PDB entry 3IA7 | X-ray diffraction, 1.91 A resolution | chains A and B

== Chain A (and B) ==
Protein: CalG4
From: Micromonospora echinospora
Notes: chain B of this document is another copy of the same molecule, construct and numbering; everything in this record applies to it too
UniProtKB: Q8KNC3 (Q8KNC3_MICEC); residue numbers follow UniProt; this construct covers 2-401
Sequence (402 residues; numbered 0 to 401; the number before each row is that of its first residue; numbering starts at 0):
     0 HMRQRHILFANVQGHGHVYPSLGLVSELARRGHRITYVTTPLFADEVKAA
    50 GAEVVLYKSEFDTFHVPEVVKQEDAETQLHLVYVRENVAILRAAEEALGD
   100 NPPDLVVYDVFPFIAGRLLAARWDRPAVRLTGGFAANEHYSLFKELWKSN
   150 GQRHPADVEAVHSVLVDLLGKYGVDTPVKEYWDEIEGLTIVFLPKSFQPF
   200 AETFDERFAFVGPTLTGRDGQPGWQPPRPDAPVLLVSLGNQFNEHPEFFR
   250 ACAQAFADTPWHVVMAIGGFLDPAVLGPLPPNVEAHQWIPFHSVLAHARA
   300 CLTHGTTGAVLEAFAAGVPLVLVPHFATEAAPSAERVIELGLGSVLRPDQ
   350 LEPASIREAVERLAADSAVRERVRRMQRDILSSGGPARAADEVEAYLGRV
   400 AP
Unresolved in the structure: 0, 217-220 (chain B: 0, 62-72, 215-219)
Sequence notes: expression tag (0-1)
Modified / non-standard residues: Mse-1 (selenomethionine; parent Met); Mse-264 (selenomethionine; parent Met); Mse-375 (selenomethionine; parent Met)
Ion coordination: Ca2+ site 1: Leu-41, Glu-45 (shared with Gln-224(B), His-296(B) of chain B); Ca2+ site 2: Gln-224, His-296 (shared with Leu-41(B), Glu-45(B) of chain B)
Reported in the primary citation:
  - catalytic residues: His-16, Asp-108 (proposed by the authors, not directly observed)

== Interface between chain A and chain B ==
Pairs across the interface - 49 pairs, chain A then chain B:
  His-14(A) / Gln-220(B)
  His-14(A) / Pro-221(B)
  Glu-26(A) / Ala-386(B)
  Ala-28(A) / Leu-380(B)  hydrophobic
  Arg-29(A) / Leu-214(B)
  Arg-29(A) / Leu-380(B)
  Arg-29(A) / Gly-383(B)
  Leu-41(A) / Gln-224(B)  hydrogen bond (backbone-side chain)
  Phe-42(A) / Gln-224(B)
  Asp-44(A) / Ala-295(B)
  Asp-44(A) / His-296(B)
  Glu-45(A) / Gln-224(B)  hydrogen bond
  Glu-45(A) / His-296(B)  salt bridge
  Ala-48(A) / Ala-295(B)  hydrophobic
  Gly-50(A) / Leu-380(B)
  Leu-214(A) / Arg-29(B)
  Gly-216(A) / Tyr-18(B)
  Pro-221(A) / Asn-239(B)
  Pro-221(A) / Trp-287(B)
  Gly-222(A) / His-14(B)  hydrogen bond (backbone-side chain)
  Gly-222(A) / Trp-287(B)
  Trp-223(A) / Trp-287(B)
  Gln-224(A) / Leu-41(B)
  Gln-224(A) / Glu-45(B)  hydrogen bond
  Asn-239(A) / Pro-221(B)
  His-285(A) / Gln-286(B)
  His-285(A) / Trp-287(B)
  Gln-286(A) / His-285(B)
  Trp-287(A) / Gln-220(B)
  Trp-287(A) / Pro-221(B)  hydrogen bond (side chain-backbone)
  Trp-287(A) / Gly-222(B)
  Trp-287(A) / Trp-223(B)  hydrophobic
  Trp-287(A) / Trp-287(B)
  Trp-287(A) / Pro-289(B)
  Ile-288(A) / Gln-220(B)  hydrogen bond (backbone-side chain)
  Ile-288(A) / Trp-287(B)
  Pro-289(A) / Trp-287(B)
  Phe-290(A) / Gln-220(B)
  His-291(A) / Ala-48(B)
  Ala-295(A) / Asp-44(B)
  Ala-295(A) / Ala-48(B)  hydrophobic
  His-296(A) / Asp-44(B)
  His-296(A) / Glu-45(B)  salt bridge
  Arg-377(A) / Gly-50(B)
  Leu-380(A) / Ala-28(B)  hydrophobic
  Leu-380(A) / Arg-29(B)
  Gly-383(A) / Arg-29(B)
  Ala-386(A) / Glu-26(B)
  Ala-386(A) / Ala-386(B)  hydrophobic
Also at the interface, not in a pair above, chain A (37 interface residues in all): Ser-25, Lys-47, Ala-49, Ala-265, Ala-314, Ser-381, Gly-384
Also at the interface, not in a pair above, chain B (37 interface residues in all): Ser-25, Arg-30, Phe-42, Lys-47, Ala-49, Gly-238, Ile-288, Ala-314, Gln-376, Ser-381, Gly-384

== In short ==
Chain A and chain B each contribute 37 residues to their interface; the contacts include 6 hydrogen bonds and
2 salt bridges. Polar pairs include Glu-45(A)/His-296(B), Leu-41(A)/Gln-224(B) and Glu-45(A)/Gln-224(B).
Leu-41(A) and Glu-45(A) form the Ca2+ site 1. The Ca2+ site 2 is built by Gln-224(A) and His-296(A). From the
paper: catalytic residues His-16(A) and Asp-108(A).
Both chains are CalG4 (Micromonospora echinospora). Entry 3IA7 (Crystal Structure of CalG4, the Calicheamicin
Glycosyltransferase) was determined by X-ray diffraction, deposited together with 3RSC, 3OTH and 3OTI.
